9G9E - chains E and R of the 9 polymer chains in the assembly; structure by electron microscopy, 2.87 A resolution.

== Chain E ==
Molecule: CRISPR system Cms endoribonuclease Csm3
From: Enterococcus italicus DSM 15952
Notes: EC 3.1.-.-
UniProt: E6LHV5 (CSM3_ENTI1); numbering as in UniProt (aligned over 1-214)
Chain sequence (214 residues; row label = number of the first residue in the row):
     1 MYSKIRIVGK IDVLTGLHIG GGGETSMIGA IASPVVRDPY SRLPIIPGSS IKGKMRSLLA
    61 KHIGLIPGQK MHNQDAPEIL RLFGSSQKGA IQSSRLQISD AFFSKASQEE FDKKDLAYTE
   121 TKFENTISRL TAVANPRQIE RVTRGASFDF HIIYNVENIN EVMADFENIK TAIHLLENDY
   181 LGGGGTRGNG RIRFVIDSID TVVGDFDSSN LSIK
Unresolved in the structure: 22-32
Construct notes: engineered mutation Ala32 (Asp in E6LHV5)

== Chain R ==
Molecule: 45-nt RNA strand
From: Enterococcus italicus DSM 15952
Sequence (45 nucleotides; numbered -7 to 37; the number before each row is that of its first residue; numbers below 1 keep their minus sign (A-7 is residue -7)):
    -7 ACGAGAACAU GCGCGACAUU CCGAAGAACG CUGAAGCGCU GGGGG
Unresolved in the structure: 18-37

== Chain E / chain R interface ==
Pairs across the interface (49):
  His18(E) - A8(R)  phosphate contact
  Ile19(E) - A8(R)  phosphate contact
  Gly20(E) - G7(R)  hydrogen bond to the sugar
  Gly20(E) - A8(R)  hydrogen bond to the phosphate
  Pro47(E) - G7(R)  phosphate contact
  Ser49(E) - C6(R)  sugar contact
  Ser49(E) - G7(R)  hydrogen bond to the phosphate
  Ser50(E) - C6(R)  hydrogen bond to the phosphate
  Ser50(E) - G7(R)  hydrogen bond to the phosphate
  Lys52(E) - C4(R)  salt bridge to the phosphate
  Lys52(E) - G5(R)  salt bridge to the phosphate
  Gly53(E) - C6(R)  sugar contact
  Lys54(E) - C6(R)  base contact
  Arg56(E) - C4(R)  hydrogen bond to the phosphate
  Arg56(E) - G5(R)  salt bridge to the phosphate
  Ser57(E) - C6(R)  hydrogen bond to the base
  His72(E) - C4(R)  sugar contact
  His72(E) - G5(R)  phosphate contact
  His72(E) - C6(R)  salt bridge to the phosphate
  Phe83(E) - C4(R)  phosphate contact
  Phe83(E) - G5(R)  phosphate contact
  Gly84(E) - C4(R)  sugar contact
  Ser85(E) - G3(R)  hydrogen bond to the sugar
  Ser85(E) - C4(R)  sugar contact
  Ser86(E) - G3(R)  base contact
  Ser86(E) - C4(R)  hydrogen bond to the sugar
  Ser94(E) - C4(R)  phosphate contact
  Lys122(E) - C13(R)  salt bridge to the phosphate
  Phe123(E) - C13(R)  sugar contact
  Glu124(E) - C13(R)  phosphate contact
  Asn125(E) - U11(R)  hydrogen bond to the sugar
  Asn125(E) - U12(R)  hydrogen bond to the sugar
  Asn125(E) - C13(R)  hydrogen bond to the base
  Asn125(E) - C14(R)  base contact
  Thr126(E) - U11(R)  hydrogen bond to the base
  Ile127(E) - U12(R)  hydrogen bond to the phosphate
  Ile127(E) - C14(R)  sugar contact
  Ala134(E) - C14(R)  base contact
  Pro136(E) - C13(R)  base contact
  Arg137(E) - U11(R)  hydrogen bond to the sugar
  Tyr180(E) - C9(R)  hydrogen bond to the phosphate
  Gly182(E) - A8(R)  phosphate contact
  Gly183(E) - A8(R)  hydrogen bond to the phosphate
  Gly183(E) - C9(R)  phosphate contact
  Gly184(E) - C9(R)  hydrogen bond to the phosphate
  Gly185(E) - C9(R)  phosphate contact
  Thr186(E) - A10(R)  hydrogen bond to the phosphate
  Arg187(E) - A10(R)  salt bridge to the phosphate
  Arg187(E) - U11(R)  salt bridge to the phosphate
Interface residues without a listed pair, chain E (38 interface residues in all): Asn73, Ile91, Gln92, Arg129, Leu181

== Overview ==
38 residues of chain E and 12 residues of chain R are in contact, with 19 hydrogen bonds and 7 salt bridges.
Polar contacts include Ser57(E)-C6(R), Asn125(E)-C13(R) and Thr126(E)-U11(R).
Here chain E is CRISPR system Cms endoribonuclease Csm3 and chain R is a 45-nt RNA strand, both from
Enterococcus italicus DSM 15952. Entry 9G9E (CryoEM structure of Enterococcus italicus Csm-crRNA complex bound
to AMPNPP) was determined by electron microscopy (same publication as 9G9A, 9G9B, 9G9C, 9G9D, 9G9F, 9G9G and 4
further entries).
